PDB entry 7CBL | electron microscopy, 2.80 A resolution | chains Q and s of the 52 polymer chains in the assembly

Chain Q:
Protein: Flagellar L-ring protein
Organism: Salmonella typhimurium (strain LT2 / SGSC1412 / ATCC 700720)
UniProt: P0A1N8 (FLGH_SALTY); residues 1-232 here = UniProt positions 1-232
Amino-acid sequence (232 residues; numbered 1 to 232; the number before each row is that of its first residue):
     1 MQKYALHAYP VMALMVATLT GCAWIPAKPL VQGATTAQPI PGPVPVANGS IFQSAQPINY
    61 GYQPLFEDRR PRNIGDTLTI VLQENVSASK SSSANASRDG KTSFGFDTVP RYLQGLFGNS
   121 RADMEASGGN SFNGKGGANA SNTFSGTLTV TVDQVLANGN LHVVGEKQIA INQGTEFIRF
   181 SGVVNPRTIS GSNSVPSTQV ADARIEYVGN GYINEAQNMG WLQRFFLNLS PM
Unresolved in the structure: 1-21
Covalent attachments: octanoic acid (caprylic acid) (OCA) linked to Cys-22
Curated features (UniProtKB/Swiss-Prot):
  - lipidation: Cys-22 (N-palmitoyl cysteine)
What the authors report for this chain:
  - post-translational modification sites: Cys-22
  - binding site for octanoic acid (caprylic acid): Cys-22

Chain s:
Protein: Flagellar P-ring protein
Organism: Salmonella typhimurium (strain LT2 / SGSC1412 / ATCC 700720)
UniProt: P15930 (FLGI_SALTY); residues 1-365 here = UniProt positions 1-365
Amino-acid sequence (365 residues; numbered 1 to 365; the number before each row is that of its first residue):
     1 MFKALAGIVL ALVATLAHAE RIRDLTSVQG VRENSLIGYG LVVGLDGTGD QTTQTPFTTQ
    61 TLNNMLSQLG ITVPTGTNMQ LKNVAAVMVT ASYPPFARQG QTIDVVVSSM GNAKSLRGGT
   121 LLMTPLKGVD SQVYALAQGN ILVGGAGASA GGSSVQVNQL NGGRITNGAI IERELPTQFG
   181 AGNTINLQLN DEDFTMAQQI TDAINRARGY GSATALDART VQVRVPSGNS SQVRFLADIQ
   241 NMEVNVTPQD AKVVINSRTG SVVMNREVTL DSCAVAQGNL SVTVNRQLNV NQPNTPFGGG
   301 QTVVTPQTQI DLRQSGGSLQ SVRSSANLNS VVRALNALGA TPMDLMSILQ SMQSAGCLRA
   361 KLEII
Unresolved in the structure: 1-19, 146-156, 284-315
Disulfide bonds: Cys-273/Cys-357

Chain Q / chain s interface:
Residue-residue contacts (13; chain Q residue first):
  Phe-66(Q) / Ile-71(s)
  Glu-67(Q) / Leu-69(s)
  Glu-67(Q) / Gly-70(s)
  Asp-68(Q) / Gly-70(s)  hydrogen bond (backbone-backbone)
  Asp-68(Q) / Ile-71(s)
  Asp-68(Q) / Thr-72(s)  hydrogen bond (side chain-backbone)
  Arg-70(Q) / Ser-67(s)
  Arg-70(Q) / Gly-70(s)
  Arg-70(Q) / Thr-72(s)  hydrogen bond
  Arg-187(Q) / Asn-64(s)  hydrogen bond (side chain-backbone)
  Arg-187(Q) / Ser-67(s)  hydrogen bond
  Arg-187(Q) / Gln-68(s)  hydrogen bond
  Ile-189(Q) / Thr-72(s)  hydrogen bond (backbone-side chain)
Also at the interface, not in a pair above, chain Q (8 interface residues in all): Ser-190, Gly-191

Overview:
8 residues of chain Q face 7 of chain s across their interface, with 7 hydrogen bonds. Polar contacts include
Asp-68(Q)/Thr-72(s), Arg-70(Q)/Thr-72(s) and Arg-187(Q)/Asn-64(s). Octanoic acid (caprylic acid) is covalently
linked to Cys-22(Q). The paper reports a binding site for octanoic acid (caprylic acid) at Cys-22(Q); a
modification site at Cys-22(Q).
Here chain Q is Flagellar L-ring protein and chain s is Flagellar P-ring protein, both from Salmonella
typhimurium (strain LT2 / SGSC1412 / ATCC 700720). Entry 7CBL (Cryo-EM structure of the flagellar LP ring from
Salmonella) was determined by electron microscopy together with 7CBM, 7CG0, 7CG4, 7CGO, 7E80, 7E81 and 7E82
from the same study.
